PDB entry 8AJO | electron microscopy, 30.60 A resolution (very low resolution: no residue pairs are listed; an interface is given only as per-side residue counts) | chains A and B of the 3 polymer chains in the assembly

# Chain A
Protein: DNA damage-binding protein 1
From: Homo sapiens
UniProt: Q16531 (DDB1_HUMAN); numbering as in UniProt (aligned over 1-1140)
Sequence (1164 residues; numbered -23 to 1140; the number before each row is that of its first residue; numbers below 1 keep their minus sign (Met-23 is residue -23)):
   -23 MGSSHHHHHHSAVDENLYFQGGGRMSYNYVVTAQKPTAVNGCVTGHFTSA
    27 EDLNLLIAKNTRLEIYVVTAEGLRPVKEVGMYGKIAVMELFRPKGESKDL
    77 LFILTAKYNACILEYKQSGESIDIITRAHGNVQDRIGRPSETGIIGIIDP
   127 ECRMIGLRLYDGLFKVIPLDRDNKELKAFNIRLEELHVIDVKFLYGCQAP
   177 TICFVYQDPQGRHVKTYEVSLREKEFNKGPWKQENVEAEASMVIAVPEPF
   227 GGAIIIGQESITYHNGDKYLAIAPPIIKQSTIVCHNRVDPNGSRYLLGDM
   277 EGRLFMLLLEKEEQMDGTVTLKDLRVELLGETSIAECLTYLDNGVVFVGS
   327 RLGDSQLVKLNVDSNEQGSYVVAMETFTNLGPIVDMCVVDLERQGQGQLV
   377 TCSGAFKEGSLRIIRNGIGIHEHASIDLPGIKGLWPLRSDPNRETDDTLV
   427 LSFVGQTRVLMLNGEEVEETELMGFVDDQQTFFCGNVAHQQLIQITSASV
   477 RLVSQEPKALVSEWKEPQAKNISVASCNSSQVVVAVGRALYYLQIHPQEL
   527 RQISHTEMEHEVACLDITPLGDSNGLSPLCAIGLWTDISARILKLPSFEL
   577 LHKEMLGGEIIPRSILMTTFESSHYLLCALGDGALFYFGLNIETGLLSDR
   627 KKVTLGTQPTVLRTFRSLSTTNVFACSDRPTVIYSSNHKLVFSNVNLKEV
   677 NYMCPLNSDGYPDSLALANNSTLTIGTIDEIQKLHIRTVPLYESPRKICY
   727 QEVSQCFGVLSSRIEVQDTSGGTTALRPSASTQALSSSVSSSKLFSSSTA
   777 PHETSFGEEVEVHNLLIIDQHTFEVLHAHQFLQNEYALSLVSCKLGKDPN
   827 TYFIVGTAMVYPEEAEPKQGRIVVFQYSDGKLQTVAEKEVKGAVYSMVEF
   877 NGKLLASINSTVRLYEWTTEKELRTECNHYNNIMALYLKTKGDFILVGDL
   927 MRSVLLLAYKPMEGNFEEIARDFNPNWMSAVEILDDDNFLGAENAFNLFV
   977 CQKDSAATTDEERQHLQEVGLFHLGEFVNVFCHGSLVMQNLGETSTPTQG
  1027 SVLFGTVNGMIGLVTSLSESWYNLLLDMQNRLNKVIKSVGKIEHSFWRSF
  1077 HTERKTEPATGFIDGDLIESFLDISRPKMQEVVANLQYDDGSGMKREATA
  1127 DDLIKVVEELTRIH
Unresolved in the structure: -23 to 0
Construct notes: initiating methionine (-23); expression tag (-22 to 0)
UniProt features mapped onto this chain:
  - modified residue: Ser2 (N-acetylserine), Lys1067 (N6-acetyllysine), Thr1125 (Phosphothreonine)
  - cross-link: Lys1121 (Glycyl lysine isopeptide (Lys-Gly) (interchain with G-Cter in SUMO2))
  - natural variant: Asp184 to Gln186 (deletion: In WHIKERS), Arg188 (R188Q: In WHIKERS; R188W: In WHIKERS), Glu213 (E213K: In WHIKERS), Phe429 (F429V: In WHIKERS)
  - mutagenesis: Tyr316 to Asn319 (Impairs interaction with DDA1), Glu537 (E537A: Slightly impairs interaction with CUL4A), Trp561 (W561A: Strongly impairs interaction with CUL4A), Glu840 to Glu842 (Impairs interaction with AMBRA1, DTL, DET1, DCAF1, DCAF5, DCAF11 and DCAF8), Met910 to Tyr913 (Impairs interaction with AMBRA1, DTL and DCAF5), Trp953 (W953A: Impairs interaction with AMBRA1, ERCC8, DCAF5 and DCAF11)

# Chain B
Protein: DDB1- and CUL4-associated factor 12
From: Homo sapiens
UniProt: Q5T6F0 (DCA12_HUMAN); residues 1-453 here = UniProt positions 1-453
Sequence (477 residues; each row starts with the number of its first residue; numbers below 1 keep their minus sign (Met-23 is residue -23)):
   -23 MDWSHPQFEKSAVDENLYFQGGGRMARKVVSRKRKAPASPGAGSDAQGPQ
    27 FGWDHSLHKRKRLPPVKRSLVYYLKNREVRLQNETSYSRVLHGYAAQQLP
    77 SLLKEREFHLGTLNKVFASQWLNHRQVVCGTKCNTLFVVDVQTSQITKIP
   127 ILKDREPGGVTQQGCGIHAIELNPSRTLLATGGDNPNSLAIYRLPTLDPV
   177 CVGDDGHKDWIFSIAWISDTMAVSGSRDGSMGLWEVTDDVLTKSDARHNV
   227 SRVPVYAHITHKALKDIPKEDTNPDNCKVRALAFNNKNKELGAVSLDGYF
   277 HLWKAENTLSKLLSTKLPYCRENVCLAYGSEWSVYAVGSQAHVSFLDPRQ
   327 PSYNVKSVCSRERGSGIRSVSFYEHIITVGTGQGSLLFYDIRAQRFLEER
   377 LSACYGSKPRLAGENLKLTTGKGWLNHDETWRNYFSDIDFFPNAVYTHCY
   427 DSSGTKLFVAGGPLPSGLHGNYAGLWS
Unresolved in the structure: -23 to 39, 135-140, 377-389
Construct notes: initiating methionine (-23); expression tag (-22 to 0)
UniProt features mapped onto this chain:
  - region: Met1 to Arg38 (Required for nuclear location and interaction with MOV10)
  - modified residue: Ser15 (Phosphoserine)
  - mutagenesis: Arg368 (R368A: Reduces association with DDB1)
Reported in the primary citation:
  - mutagenesis - K108A, H144A, R256A, R344A: abolished catalytic activity with T-complex protein 1 subunit epsilon
  - mutagenesis - R203A: decreased catalytic activity with T-complex protein 1 subunit epsilon

# Chain A / chain B interface
At this resolution (31 A) residue pairs are not listed: 19 residues of chain A and 17 of chain B lie at the interface.

# In short
19 residues of chain A face 17 of chain B across their interface. The paper reports that K108A, H144A and
R256A of chain B, among others, abolish catalytic activity with T-complex protein 1 subunit epsilon; R203A of
chain B reduces catalytic activity with T-complex protein 1 subunit epsilon.
Here chain A is DNA damage-binding protein 1 and chain B is DDB1- and CUL4-associated factor 12, both from
Homo sapiens. Entry 8AJO (Negative-stain electron microscopy structure of DDB1-DCAF12-CCT5) was determined by
electron microscopy (same publication as 8AJM and 8AJN).
